PDB entry 4I98 | X-ray diffraction, 2.80 A resolution | chains B and C of the 3 polymer chains in the assembly

[Chain B (and C)]
Protein: Segregation and condensation protein B
Source organism: Streptococcus pneumoniae
Notes: chain C of this document is another copy of the same molecule, construct and numbering; everything in this record applies to it too
UniProt: C1CMI5 (SCPB_STRZP); residues 1-183 here = UniProt positions 1-183
Amino-acid sequence (183 residues; numbered 1 to 183; the number before each row is that of its first residue):
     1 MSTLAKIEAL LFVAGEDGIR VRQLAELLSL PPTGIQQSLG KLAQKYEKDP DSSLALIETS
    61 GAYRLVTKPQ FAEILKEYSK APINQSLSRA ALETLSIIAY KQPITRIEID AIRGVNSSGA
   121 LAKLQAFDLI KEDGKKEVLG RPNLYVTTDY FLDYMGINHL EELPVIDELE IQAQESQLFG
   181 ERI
Unresolved in the structure: 1, 169-183 (chain C: 1, 168-183)
Modified residues: Mse-1 (selenomethionine); Mse-155 (selenomethionine; parent Met)

[How chain B and chain C interact]
Residue-residue contacts (52):
  Ser-2(B) / Pro-50(C)  hydrogen bond (side chain-backbone)
  Ser-2(B) / Asp-51(C)  hydrogen bond
  Ala-5(B) / Pro-50(C)
  Ala-5(B) / Asp-51(C)
  Ala-5(B) / Ser-52(C)
  Ala-5(B) / Ser-53(C)
  Ala-5(B) / Phe-71(C)  hydrophobic
  Lys-6(B) / Phe-71(C)
  Glu-8(B) / Ser-52(C)
  Glu-8(B) / Ser-53(C)  hydrogen bond
  Glu-8(B) / Leu-54(C)
  Ala-9(B) / Ser-53(C)  hydrogen bond (backbone-side chain)
  Ala-9(B) / Leu-75(C)
  Leu-10(B) / Ile-74(C)  hydrophobic
  Leu-10(B) / Leu-75(C)  hydrophobic
  Leu-10(B) / Tyr-78(C)  hydrophobic
  Phe-12(B) / Phe-12(C)  hydrophobic
  Phe-12(B) / Leu-65(C)  hydrophobic
  Phe-12(B) / Thr-67(C)
  Val-13(B) / Leu-75(C)  hydrophobic
  Val-13(B) / Ser-79(C)
  Ala-14(B) / Tyr-78(C)
  Gly-18(B) / Tyr-78(C)
  Gln-23(B) / Tyr-78(C)
  Lys-45(B) / Asp-49(C)  salt bridge
  Lys-45(B) / Asp-51(C)
  Asp-49(B) / Lys-45(C)  salt bridge
  Pro-50(B) / Ala-5(C)
  Asp-51(B) / Ser-2(C)  hydrogen bond
  Asp-51(B) / Leu-4(C)
  Asp-51(B) / Ala-5(C)
  Asp-51(B) / Lys-45(C)  hydrogen bond (backbone-side chain)
  Ser-52(B) / Glu-8(C)  hydrogen bond
  Ser-52(B) / Lys-45(C)
  Ser-53(B) / Ala-5(C)  hydrogen bond (side chain-backbone)
  Ser-53(B) / Glu-8(C)  hydrogen bond (backbone-side chain)
  Ser-53(B) / Ala-9(C)  hydrogen bond (side chain-backbone)
  Leu-54(B) / Glu-8(C)
  Leu-65(B) / Phe-12(C)
  Thr-67(B) / Phe-12(C)
  Phe-71(B) / Ala-5(C)  hydrophobic
  Phe-71(B) / Lys-6(C)
  Ile-74(B) / Leu-27(C)
  Ile-74(B) / Leu-28(C)  hydrophobic
  Leu-75(B) / Val-13(C)  hydrophobic
  Tyr-78(B) / Leu-10(C)  hydrophobic
  Tyr-78(B) / Ala-14(C)
  Tyr-78(B) / Ile-19(C)  hydrophobic
  Tyr-78(B) / Gln-23(C)
  Tyr-78(B) / Leu-27(C)  hydrophobic
  Ala-81(B) / Gln-23(C)
  Arg-89(B) / Asp-128(C)  salt bridge
Interface residues without a listed pair, chain B (32 interface residues in all): Leu-4, Ile-19, Leu-27, Leu-28, Val-66, Glu-77
Interface residues without a listed pair, chain C (31 interface residues in all): Asp-17, Val-66

[Overview]
32 residues of chain B and 31 residues of chain C are in contact, with 10 hydrogen bonds and 3 salt bridges.
Polar pairs include Lys-45(B)/Asp-49(C), Arg-89(B)/Asp-128(C) and Ser-2(B)/Pro-50(C).
Chain B and chain C are both Segregation and condensation protein B (Streptococcus pneumoniae); the structure,
Crystal structure of the complex between ScpA(residues 1-160)-ScpB(residues 1-183), was determined by X-ray
diffraction together with 3ZGX and 4I99 from the same study.
